PDB entry 2VT5 | X-ray diffraction, 2.20 A resolution | chains A and C of the 4 polymer chains in the assembly

Chain A (and C):
Name: Fructose-1,6-bisphosphatase 1
Organism: Homo sapiens
Notes: EC 3.1.3.11; chain C of this document is another copy of the same molecule, construct and numbering; everything in this record applies to it too
UniProt: P09467 (F16P1_HUMAN); residues 0-337 here correspond to UniProt positions 1-338 (UniProt number = residue number + 1)
Chain sequence (338 residues; numbered 0 to 337; the number before each row is that of its first residue; numbering starts at 0):
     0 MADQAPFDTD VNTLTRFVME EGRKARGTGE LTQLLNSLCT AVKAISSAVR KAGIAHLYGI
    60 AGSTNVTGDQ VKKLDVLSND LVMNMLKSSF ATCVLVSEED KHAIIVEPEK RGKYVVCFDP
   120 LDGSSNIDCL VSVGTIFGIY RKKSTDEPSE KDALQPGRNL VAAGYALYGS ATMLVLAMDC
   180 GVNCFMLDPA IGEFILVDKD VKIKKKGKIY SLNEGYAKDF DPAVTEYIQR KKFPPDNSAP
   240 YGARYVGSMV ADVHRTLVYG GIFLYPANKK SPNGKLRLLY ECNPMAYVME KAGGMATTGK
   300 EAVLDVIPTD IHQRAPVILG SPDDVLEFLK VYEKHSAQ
Unresolved in the structure: 0-8, 62-69, 337 (chain C: 0-8, 62-71, 337)
Small-molecule neighbours: ROK (4-amino-N-[(2-sulfanylethyl)carbamoyl]benzenesulfonamide): Val17, Met18, Glu20, Gly21, Arg22, Ala24, Gly26, Thr27, Gly28, Glu29, Leu30, Thr31, Met177
Curated features (UniProtKB/Swiss-Prot):
  - binding site (AMP): Val17 to Gly21, Thr27 to Thr31, Lys112, Tyr113, Arg140
  - binding site (Mg(2+)): Asp68, Glu97, Asp118, Leu120, Asp121, Glu280
  - binding site (substrate): Asp121 to Ser124, Asn212 to Tyr215, Arg243 to Met248, Tyr264, Lys274 to Arg276
  - modified residue: Ala1 (N-acetylalanine), Lys150 (N6-succinyllysine), Tyr215 (Phosphotyrosine), Tyr244 (Phosphotyrosine), Tyr264 (Phosphotyrosine)

How chain A and chain C interact:
Residue-residue contacts - 49 pairs, chain A then chain C:
  Asp9(A) - Ser87(C)
  Asp9(A) - Lys109(C)  salt bridge
  Val10(A) - Asn83(C)
  Val10(A) - Met84(C)  hydrophobic
  Thr14(A) - Asn35(C)
  Arg15(A) - Gln32(C)
  Arg15(A) - Ser36(C)  hydrogen bond
  Arg15(A) - Met84(C)  hydrogen bond (side chain-backbone)
  Arg15(A) - Ser87(C)  hydrogen bond
  Arg15(A) - Ser88(C)
  Met18(A) - Gly28(C)
  Met18(A) - Thr31(C)
  Met18(A) - Gln32(C)
  Arg22(A) - Thr27(C)
  Arg22(A) - Gly28(C)
  Arg22(A) - Glu29(C)
  Arg22(A) - Gln32(C)
  Thr27(A) - Arg22(C)
  Gly28(A) - Met18(C)
  Glu29(A) - Arg22(C)
  Thr31(A) - Met18(C)
  Gln32(A) - Arg15(C)  hydrogen bond (side chain-backbone)
  Gln32(A) - Met18(C)
  Gln32(A) - Glu19(C)
  Gln32(A) - Arg22(C)
  Asn35(A) - Thr14(C)
  Ser36(A) - Arg15(C)  hydrogen bond
  Thr39(A) - Glu192(C)  hydrogen bond
  Lys42(A) - Ile190(C)
  Lys42(A) - Gly191(C)  hydrogen bond (side chain-backbone)
  Lys42(A) - Glu192(C)  salt bridge
  Ala43(A) - Ile190(C)  hydrophobic
  Ser46(A) - Ala189(C)
  Asn83(A) - Val10(C)
  Met84(A) - Val10(C)  hydrophobic
  Met84(A) - Arg15(C)  hydrogen bond (backbone-side chain)
  Ser87(A) - Asp9(C)
  Ser87(A) - Arg15(C)  hydrogen bond
  Ser88(A) - Arg15(C)
  Lys109(A) - Asp9(C)  salt bridge
  Ala189(A) - Ser46(C)
  Ile190(A) - Lys42(C)  hydrogen bond (backbone-side chain)
  Ile190(A) - Ala43(C)  hydrophobic
  Ile190(A) - Gly191(C)
  Gly191(A) - Lys42(C)  hydrogen bond (backbone-side chain)
  Gly191(A) - Ile190(C)
  Gly191(A) - Gly191(C)
  Glu192(A) - Thr39(C)  hydrogen bond
  Glu192(A) - Lys42(C)  salt bridge
Interface residues without a listed pair, chain A (27 interface residues in all): Pro188
Interface residues without a listed pair, chain C (29 interface residues in all): Phe89, Pro188

Overview:
27 residues of chain A face 29 of chain C across their interface; the contacts include 12 hydrogen bonds and 4
salt bridges. Polar pairs include Asp9(A)-Lys109(C), Lys42(A)-Glu192(C) and Arg15(A)-Ser36(C). Chain A binds
compound ROK.
Chain A and chain C are both Fructose-1,6-bisphosphatase 1 (Homo sapiens); the structure,
Fructose-1,6-bisphosphatase(d-fructose-1,6-bisphosphate -1- phosphohydrolase) (e.c.3.1.3.11) complexed with a
dual binding amp site inhibitor, was determined by X-ray diffraction together with 2JJK from the same study.
